5KX6 - chain A; structure by X-ray diffraction, 2.20 A resolution.

[Chain A]
Name: Galactoside 2-alpha-L-fucosyltransferase
Source organism: Arabidopsis thaliana
Notes: EC 2.4.1.69
Reference sequence: Q9SWH5 (FUT1_ARATH); numbering as in UniProt (aligned over 84-558)
Sequence (476 residues; each row starts with the number of its first residue):
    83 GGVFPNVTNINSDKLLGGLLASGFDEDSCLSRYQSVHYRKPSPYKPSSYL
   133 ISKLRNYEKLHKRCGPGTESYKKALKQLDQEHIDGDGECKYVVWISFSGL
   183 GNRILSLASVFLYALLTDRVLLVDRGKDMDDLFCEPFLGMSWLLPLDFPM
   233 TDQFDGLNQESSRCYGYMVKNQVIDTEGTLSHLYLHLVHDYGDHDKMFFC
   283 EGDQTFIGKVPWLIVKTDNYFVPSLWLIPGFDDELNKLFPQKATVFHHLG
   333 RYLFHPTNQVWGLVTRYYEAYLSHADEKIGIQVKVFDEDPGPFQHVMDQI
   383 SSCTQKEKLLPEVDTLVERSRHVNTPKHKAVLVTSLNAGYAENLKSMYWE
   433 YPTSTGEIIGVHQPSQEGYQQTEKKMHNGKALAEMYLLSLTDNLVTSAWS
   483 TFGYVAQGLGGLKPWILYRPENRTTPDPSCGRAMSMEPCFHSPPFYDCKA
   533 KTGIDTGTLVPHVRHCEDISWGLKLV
Unresolved in the structure: 83-94, 164-168, 256-260, 400-406, 451-457
Disulfides: C111-C216, C146-C171, C282-C530, C385-C512, C521-C548
Construct notes: expression tag (83); engineered mutation K366 (Arg in Q9SWH5)
Ligand contacts: GDP (guanosine-5'-diphosphate): G181, L182, N184, K366, F368, T416, S417, L418, S447, E449, H459, N460, K462, A463, E466, F484
Curated features (UniProtKB/Swiss-Prot):
  - glycosylation (N-linked (GlcNAc...) asparagine): N88, N504
  - mutagenesis: D550 (D550N: In mur2; loss of activity and lack of fucosylated xylogulcan)
Reported in the primary citation:
  - mutagenesis - R366K: decreased binding to GDP
  - catalytic residues: N184, Y486, H523, D550 (proposed by the authors, not directly observed)
  - mutagenesis - N184A (<0.1% of WT), N184D, T483A: abolished catalytic activity
  - mutagenesis - N184A (<0.1% of WT), D300A (20 to 50-fold), Q452A (20 to 50-fold), Y486F (>200-fold), H523A (>200-fold), D550A (20 to 50-fold), D550N/S552A: decreased catalytic activity
  - mutagenesis - S552A: unchanged catalytic activity
  - mutagenesis - D550N: abolished expression
  - mutagenesis - D550A, D550N/S552A, S552A: decreased expression

[Summary]
Bound to chain A: GDP. UniProt lists one mutagenesis site. From the paper: catalytic residues N184, Y486 and
H523 among others; N184A, D300A and Q452A, among others, reduce catalytic activity; 12 substitutions were
tested in all.
Chain A is Galactoside 2-alpha-L-fucosyltransferase (Arabidopsis thaliana); the structure, The structure of
Arabidopsis thaliana FUT1 Mutant R284K in complex with GDP, was determined by X-ray diffraction together with
5KOE and 5KWK from the same study.
